Entry 6SGX (electron microscopy, 3.70 A resolution); this record covers chains C and G of the 5 polymer chains in the assembly.

# Chain C
Protein: ESX-3 secretion system protein EccD3
Source organism: Mycobacterium smegmatis (strain ATCC 700084 / mc(2)155)
Reference sequence: A0QQ46 (ECCD3_MYCS2); residues 8-472 here = UniProt positions 8-472
Amino-acid sequence (465 residues; numbered 8 to 472; the number before each row is that of its first residue):
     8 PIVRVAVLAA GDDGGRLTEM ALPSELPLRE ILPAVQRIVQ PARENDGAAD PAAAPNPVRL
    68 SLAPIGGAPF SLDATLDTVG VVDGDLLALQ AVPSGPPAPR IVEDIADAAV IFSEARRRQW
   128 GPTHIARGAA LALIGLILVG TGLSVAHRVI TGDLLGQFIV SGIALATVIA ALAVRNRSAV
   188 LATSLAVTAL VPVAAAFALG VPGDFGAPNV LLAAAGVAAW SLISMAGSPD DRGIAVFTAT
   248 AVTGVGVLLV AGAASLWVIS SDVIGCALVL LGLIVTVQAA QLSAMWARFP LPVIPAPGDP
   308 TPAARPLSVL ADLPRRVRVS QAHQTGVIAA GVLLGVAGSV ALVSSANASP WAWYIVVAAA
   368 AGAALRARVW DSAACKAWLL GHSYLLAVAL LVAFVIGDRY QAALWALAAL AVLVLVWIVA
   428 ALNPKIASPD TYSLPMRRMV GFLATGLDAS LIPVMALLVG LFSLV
Not modelled in the structure: 17-20, 48-64, 212-213, 437-440

# Chain G
Protein: ESX-3 secretion system protein EccE3
Source organism: Mycobacterium smegmatis (strain ATCC 700084 / mc(2)155)
Reference sequence: A0QQ48 (ECCE3_MYCS2); residue numbers follow UniProt; this construct covers 1-285
Amino-acid sequence (285 residues; each row starts with the number of its first residue):
     1 MTARIALASL FVVAAVLAQP WQTTTQRWVL GVSIAAVIVL LAWWKGMFLT TRIGRALAMV
    61 RRNRAEDTVE TDAHRATVVL RVDPAAPAQL PVVVGYLDRY GITCDKVRIT HRDAGGTRRS
   121 WISLTVDAVD NLAALQARSA RIPLQDTTEV VGRRLADHLR EQGWTVTVVE GVDTPLPVSG
   181 KETWRGVADD AGVVAAYRVK VDDRLDEVLA EIGHLPAEET WTALEFTGSP AEPLLTVCAA
   241 VRTSDRPAAK APLAGLTPAR GRHRPALAAL NPLSTERLDG TAVPL
Not modelled in the structure: 42-46, 65-71, 179-193, 202-204, 213-215, 243-251, 262-263

# How chain C and chain G interact
Contacting residue pairs (24):
  P100(C) - E161(G)
  S101(C) - E161(G)  hydrogen bond (backbone-backbone)
  S101(C) - G163(G)
  P103(C) - R160(G)
  P103(C) - E161(G)
  A105(C) - E161(G)
  P106(C) - D157(G)
  I108(C) - V150(G)
  I108(C) - R154(G)
  I108(C) - D157(G)
  E110(C) - R138(G)  salt bridge
  E110(C) - T147(G)  hydrogen bond
  E110(C) - V150(G)
  E110(C) - R154(G)  salt bridge
  D111(C) - R138(G)
  I112(C) - A137(G)
  I112(C) - R138(G)
  A113(C) - A137(G)  hydrogen bond (backbone-backbone)
  A113(C) - R138(G)
  D114(C) - Q136(G)
  D114(C) - A137(G)  hydrogen bond (backbone-backbone)
  V117(C) - A133(G)
  I118(C) - A137(G)  hydrophobic
  E121(C) - A133(G)
Other interface residues (no listed pair), chain C (15 interface residues in all): A115
Other interface residues (no listed pair), chain G (12 interface residues in all): R153

# In short
15 residues of chain C face 12 of chain G across their interface; the contacts include 4 hydrogen bonds and 2
salt bridges. Among the polar pairs are E110(C)-R138(G), E110(C)-R154(G) and E110(C)-T147(G).
Here chain C is ESX-3 secretion system protein EccD3 and chain G is ESX-3 secretion system protein EccE3, both
from Mycobacterium smegmatis (strain ATCC 700084 / mc(2)155). Entry 6SGX (Structure of protomer 1 of the ESX-3
core complex) was determined by electron microscopy together with 6SGW, 6SGY and 6SGZ from the same study.
